7AGL - chain A; structure by X-ray diffraction, 1.60 A resolution.

Chain A:
Molecule: N-acetylmuramoyl-L-alanine amidase
Source organism: Mycobacteroides abscessus
Reference sequence: A0A418LHZ8 (A0A418LHZ8_9MYCO); residues 11-242 here correspond to UniProt positions 41-272 (UniProt number = residue number + 30)
Chain sequence (233 residues; each row starts with the number of its first residue):
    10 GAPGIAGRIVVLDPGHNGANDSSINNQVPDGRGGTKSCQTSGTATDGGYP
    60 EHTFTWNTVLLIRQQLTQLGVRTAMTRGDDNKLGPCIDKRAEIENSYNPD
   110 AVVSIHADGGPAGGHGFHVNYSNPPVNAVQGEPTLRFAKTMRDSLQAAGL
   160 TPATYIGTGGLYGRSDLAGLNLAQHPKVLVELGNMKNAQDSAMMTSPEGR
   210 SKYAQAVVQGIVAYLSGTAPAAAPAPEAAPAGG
Not modelled in the structure: 10-13, 226-242
Differences from the reference sequence: expression tag (10)
Disulfides: C47-C95
Bound ions: Zn2+: H25, E60, H115
What the authors report for this chain:
  - Zn2+ coordination: H25, E60, H115

In short:
The Zn2+ site is built by H25, E60 and H115. From the paper: Zn2+ coordination by H25, E60 and H115.
Chain A is N-acetylmuramoyl-L-alanine amidase (Mycobacteroides abscessus); the structure, crystal structure of
the apo form of the N-acetylmuramyl-L-alanine amidase, Ami1, from Mycobacterium abscessus, was determined by
X-ray diffraction (same publication as 7AGM and 7AGO).
